PDB entry 4EDO | X-ray diffraction, 1.80 A resolution | chain A

Chain A:
Molecule: far-red fluorescent protein eqFP650
From: Entacmaea quadricolor
Amino-acid sequence (241 residues; numbered -11 to 231; 2 numbers in that range are skipped by the numbering (no residue carries them; nothing is unmodelled there); the number before each row is that of its first residue; numbers below 1 keep their minus sign (Met-11 is residue -11)):
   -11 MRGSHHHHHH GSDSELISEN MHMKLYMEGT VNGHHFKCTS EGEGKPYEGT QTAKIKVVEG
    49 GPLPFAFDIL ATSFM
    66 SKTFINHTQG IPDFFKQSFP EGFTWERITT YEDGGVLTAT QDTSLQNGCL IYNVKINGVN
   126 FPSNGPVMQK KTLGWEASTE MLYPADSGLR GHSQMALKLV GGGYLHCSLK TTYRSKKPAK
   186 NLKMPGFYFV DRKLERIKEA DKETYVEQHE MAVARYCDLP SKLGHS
Not modelled in the structure: -11 to 2, 224-231
Modified / non-standard residues: Met63 ({(4Z)-4-(4-hydroxybenzylidene)-2-[3-(methylthio)propanimidoyl]-5-oxo-4,5-dihydro-1H-imidazol-1-yl}acetic acid; NRQ)
Glycans and other covalent adducts: covalent link Met63-Ser66
From the paper describing this entry:
  - contacts within the chain: Ser28-Phe62 (water-mediated contact), Glu145-Arg197 (hydrogen bond), Arg197-Glu215, Ser143-Arg197 (hydrogen bond), Ser158-Arg197 (hydrogen bond)
  - conformationally variable residues (side-chain flip): Arg197

Overview:
The paper reports conformational variability at Arg197; contacts within the chain involving Ser28, Phe62 and
Arg197 among others.
Chain A is far-red fluorescent protein eqFP650 (Entacmaea quadricolor); the structure, Crystal structure of
far-red fluorescent protein eqFP650, was determined by X-ray diffraction together with 4EDS from the same
study.
